4CYB - chains B and L of the 12 polymer chains in the assembly; structure by X-ray diffraction, 1.78 A resolution.

[Chain B (and L)]
Molecule: Putative DNA protection protein
From: Streptomyces coelicolor
Notes: chain L of this document is another copy of the same molecule, construct and numbering; everything in this record applies to it too
Reference sequence: Q9K3L0 (Q9K3L0_STRCO); residue numbers follow UniProt; this construct covers 28-200
Sequence (173 residues; numbered 28 to 200; the number before each row is that of its first residue):
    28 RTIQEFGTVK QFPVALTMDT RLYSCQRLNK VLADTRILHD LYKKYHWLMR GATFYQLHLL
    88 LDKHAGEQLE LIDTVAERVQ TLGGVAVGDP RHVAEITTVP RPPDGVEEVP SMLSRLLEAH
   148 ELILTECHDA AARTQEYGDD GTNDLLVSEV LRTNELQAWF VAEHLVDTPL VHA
Unresolved in the structure: 200
Metal / ion sites: Fe ion site 1: His-73 (shared with 2 residues of chain A); Fe ion site 2: Asp-100, Glu-104 (shared with 1 residue of chain A)

[Interface between chain B and chain L]
Contacting residue pairs (37; chain B residue first):
  Thr-80(B) / Ala-79(L)
  Gln-83(B) / Ala-79(L)  hydrogen bond (side chain-backbone)
  Gln-83(B) / Thr-80(L)  hydrogen bond (side chain-backbone)
  Gln-83(B) / Phe-81(L)
  Gln-83(B) / Tyr-82(L)
  Gln-83(B) / Gln-83(L)  hydrogen bond (side chain-backbone)
  Leu-87(B) / Tyr-82(L)  hydrophobic
  Lys-90(B) / Tyr-82(L)
  Trp-186(B) / Trp-74(L)
  Trp-186(B) / Phe-81(L)  hydrophobic
  Phe-187(B) / Phe-81(L)  hydrophobic
  Phe-187(B) / Tyr-82(L)  hydrophobic
  Phe-187(B) / His-85(L)
  Glu-190(B) / Met-76(L)
  Glu-190(B) / Arg-77(L)  salt bridge
  Glu-190(B) / Gly-78(L)  hydrogen bond (backbone-backbone)
  Glu-190(B) / Phe-81(L)
  His-191(B) / Gly-78(L)
  His-191(B) / Ala-79(L)
  His-191(B) / Phe-81(L)
  His-191(B) / Tyr-82(L)  hydrogen bond (side chain-backbone)
  Val-193(B) / Gly-78(L)
  Thr-195(B) / Arg-77(L)
  Thr-195(B) / Gly-78(L)
  Pro-196(B) / Glu-135(L)
  Pro-196(B) / Val-136(L)
  Pro-196(B) / Pro-137(L)
  Leu-197(B) / Thr-80(L)
  Leu-197(B) / Pro-137(L)
  Val-198(B) / Pro-137(L)
  Val-198(B) / His-191(L)
  Val-198(B) / Leu-192(L)
  Val-198(B) / Val-193(L)
  Val-198(B) / Asp-194(L)
  His-199(B) / Pro-137(L)  hydrogen bond (side chain-backbone)
  His-199(B) / Ser-141(L)  hydrogen bond
  His-199(B) / Leu-192(L)  hydrogen bond (backbone-backbone)
Also at the interface, not in a pair above, chain B (16 interface residues in all): Ala-79, Leu-86
Also at the interface, not in a pair above, chain L (20 interface residues in all): Leu-197, Val-198

[In short]
Chain B and chain L form an interface of 16 and 20 residues respectively, with 8 hydrogen bonds and 1 salt
bridge. Among the polar pairs are Glu-190(B)/Arg-77(L), Gln-83(B)/Ala-79(L) and Gln-83(B)/Thr-80(L).
Asp-100(B) and Glu-104(B) form the Fe ion site 2.
Chain B and chain L are both Putative DNA protection protein (Streptomyces coelicolor); the structure, DpsC
from Streptomyces coelicolor, was determined by X-ray diffraction, deposited together with 4CY9 and 4CYA.
